Entry 2PGT (X-ray diffraction, 1.90 A resolution); this record covers chains A and B.

[Chain A (and B)]
Molecule: Glutathione S-transferase
Source organism: Homo sapiens
Notes: EC 2.5.1.18; engineered mutation(s): VAL 104 VARIANT; chain B of this document is another copy of the same molecule, construct and numbering; everything in this record applies to it too
UniProt: P09211 (GSTP1_HUMAN); residues 0-209 here correspond to UniProt positions 1-210 (UniProt number = residue number + 1)
Amino-acid sequence (210 residues; row label = number of the first residue in the row; numbering starts at 0):
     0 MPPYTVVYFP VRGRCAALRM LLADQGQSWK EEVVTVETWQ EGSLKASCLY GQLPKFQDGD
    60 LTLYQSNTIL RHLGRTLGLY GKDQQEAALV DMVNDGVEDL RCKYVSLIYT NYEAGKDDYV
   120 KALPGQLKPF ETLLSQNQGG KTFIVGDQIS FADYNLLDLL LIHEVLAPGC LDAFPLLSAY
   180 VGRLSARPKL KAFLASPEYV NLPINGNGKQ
Curated features (UniProtKB/Swiss-Prot):
  - binding site (glutathione): Tyr-7, Arg-13, Trp-38, Lys-44, Gln-51, Leu-52, Gln-64, Ser-65
  - modified residue: Tyr-3 (Phosphotyrosine), Thr-61 (Phosphothreonine), Lys-102 (N6-succinyllysine), Lys-115 (N6-succinyllysine), Lys-127 (N6-acetyllysine), Tyr-198 (Phosphotyrosine)
Ligand contacts: GPR ((9R,10R)-9-(S-glutathionyl)-10-hydroxy-9,10-dihydrophenanthrene): Tyr-7, Phe-8, Val-10, Arg-13, Trp-38, Lys-44, Gly-50, Gln-51, Leu-52, Pro-53, Gln-64, Ser-65, Asn-66, Val-104, Tyr-108, Asn-204, Gly-205

[How chain A and chain B interact]
Contacting residue pairs (54):
  Leu-48(A) / Met-91(B)  hydrophobic
  Leu-48(A) / Pro-128(B)
  Leu-48(A) / Leu-132(B)  hydrophobic
  Tyr-49(A) / Met-91(B)  hydrogen bond (side chain-backbone)
  Tyr-49(A) / Val-92(B)
  Tyr-49(A) / Gly-95(B)
  Tyr-49(A) / Pro-128(B)  hydrophobic
  Tyr-49(A) / Phe-129(B)
  Leu-60(A) / Gln-84(B)
  Leu-62(A) / Ala-87(B)  hydrophobic
  Tyr-63(A) / Met-91(B)
  Gln-64(A) / Met-91(B)
  Gln-64(A) / Asp-94(B)
  Gln-64(A) / Gly-95(B)
  Gln-64(A) / Asp-98(B)  hydrogen bond
  Asn-66(A) / Asp-94(B)
  Thr-67(A) / Ala-87(B)
  Thr-67(A) / Asp-90(B)  hydrogen bond (side chain-backbone)
  Thr-67(A) / Met-91(B)  hydrogen bond (side chain-backbone)
  Thr-67(A) / Asp-94(B)  hydrogen bond
  Arg-70(A) / Arg-70(B)
  Arg-70(A) / Asp-90(B)
  His-71(A) / Ala-87(B)
  Arg-74(A) / Tyr-79(B)  hydrogen bond
  Arg-74(A) / Gln-83(B)
  Arg-74(A) / Ala-86(B)
  Arg-74(A) / Ala-87(B)
  Arg-74(A) / Asp-90(B)  salt bridge
  Thr-75(A) / Gln-83(B)
  Tyr-79(A) / Arg-74(B)  hydrogen bond
  Gln-83(A) / Arg-74(B)
  Gln-83(A) / Thr-75(B)
  Gln-84(A) / Leu-60(B)
  Ala-86(A) / Arg-74(B)
  Ala-87(A) / Leu-62(B)  hydrophobic
  Ala-87(A) / Thr-67(B)
  Ala-87(A) / His-71(B)
  Ala-87(A) / Arg-74(B)
  Asp-90(A) / Thr-67(B)  hydrogen bond (backbone-side chain)
  Asp-90(A) / Arg-70(B)
  Asp-90(A) / Arg-74(B)  salt bridge
  Met-91(A) / Leu-48(B)  hydrophobic
  Met-91(A) / Tyr-49(B)  hydrogen bond (backbone-side chain)
  Met-91(A) / Tyr-63(B)
  Met-91(A) / Thr-67(B)  hydrogen bond (backbone-side chain)
  Val-92(A) / Tyr-49(B)
  Asp-94(A) / Gln-64(B)
  Asp-94(A) / Asn-66(B)
  Asp-94(A) / Thr-67(B)  hydrogen bond
  Gly-95(A) / Tyr-49(B)
  Gly-95(A) / Gln-64(B)
  Asp-98(A) / Gln-64(B)  hydrogen bond
  Pro-128(A) / Leu-48(B)
  Pro-128(A) / Tyr-49(B)  hydrophobic
Interface residues without a listed pair, chain A (27 interface residues in all): Leu-88, Phe-129, Leu-132
Interface residues without a listed pair, chain B (27 interface residues in all): Leu-88

[Overview]
Chain A and chain B each contribute 27 residues to their interface; the contacts include 12 hydrogen bonds and
2 salt bridges. Among the polar pairs are Arg-74(A)/Asp-90(B), Tyr-49(A)/Met-91(B) and Gln-64(A)/Asp-98(B).
Bound to chain A: compound GPR.
Both chains are Glutathione S-transferase (Homo sapiens). Entry 2PGT (Crystal structure of human glutathione
S-transferase P1-1[V104] complexed with (9R,10R)-9-(s-glutathionyl)-10-hydroxy-9,10-dihydrophenanthrene) was
determined by X-ray diffraction, deposited together with 1PGT.
